PDB entry 7UB6 | electron microscopy, 3.52 A resolution | chains A and B of the 3 polymer chains in the assembly

# Chain A (and B)
Protein: Spike glycoprotein
Organism: Severe acute respiratory syndrome coronavirus 2
Notes: chain B of this document is another copy of the same molecule, construct and numbering; everything in this record applies to it too
Reference sequence: P0DTC2 (SPIKE_SARS2); aligned to UniProt positions 1-1205 over residues 4-1208 (the alignment contains insertions or deletions, so no single offset holds)
Sequence (1285 residues; each row starts with the number of its first residue):
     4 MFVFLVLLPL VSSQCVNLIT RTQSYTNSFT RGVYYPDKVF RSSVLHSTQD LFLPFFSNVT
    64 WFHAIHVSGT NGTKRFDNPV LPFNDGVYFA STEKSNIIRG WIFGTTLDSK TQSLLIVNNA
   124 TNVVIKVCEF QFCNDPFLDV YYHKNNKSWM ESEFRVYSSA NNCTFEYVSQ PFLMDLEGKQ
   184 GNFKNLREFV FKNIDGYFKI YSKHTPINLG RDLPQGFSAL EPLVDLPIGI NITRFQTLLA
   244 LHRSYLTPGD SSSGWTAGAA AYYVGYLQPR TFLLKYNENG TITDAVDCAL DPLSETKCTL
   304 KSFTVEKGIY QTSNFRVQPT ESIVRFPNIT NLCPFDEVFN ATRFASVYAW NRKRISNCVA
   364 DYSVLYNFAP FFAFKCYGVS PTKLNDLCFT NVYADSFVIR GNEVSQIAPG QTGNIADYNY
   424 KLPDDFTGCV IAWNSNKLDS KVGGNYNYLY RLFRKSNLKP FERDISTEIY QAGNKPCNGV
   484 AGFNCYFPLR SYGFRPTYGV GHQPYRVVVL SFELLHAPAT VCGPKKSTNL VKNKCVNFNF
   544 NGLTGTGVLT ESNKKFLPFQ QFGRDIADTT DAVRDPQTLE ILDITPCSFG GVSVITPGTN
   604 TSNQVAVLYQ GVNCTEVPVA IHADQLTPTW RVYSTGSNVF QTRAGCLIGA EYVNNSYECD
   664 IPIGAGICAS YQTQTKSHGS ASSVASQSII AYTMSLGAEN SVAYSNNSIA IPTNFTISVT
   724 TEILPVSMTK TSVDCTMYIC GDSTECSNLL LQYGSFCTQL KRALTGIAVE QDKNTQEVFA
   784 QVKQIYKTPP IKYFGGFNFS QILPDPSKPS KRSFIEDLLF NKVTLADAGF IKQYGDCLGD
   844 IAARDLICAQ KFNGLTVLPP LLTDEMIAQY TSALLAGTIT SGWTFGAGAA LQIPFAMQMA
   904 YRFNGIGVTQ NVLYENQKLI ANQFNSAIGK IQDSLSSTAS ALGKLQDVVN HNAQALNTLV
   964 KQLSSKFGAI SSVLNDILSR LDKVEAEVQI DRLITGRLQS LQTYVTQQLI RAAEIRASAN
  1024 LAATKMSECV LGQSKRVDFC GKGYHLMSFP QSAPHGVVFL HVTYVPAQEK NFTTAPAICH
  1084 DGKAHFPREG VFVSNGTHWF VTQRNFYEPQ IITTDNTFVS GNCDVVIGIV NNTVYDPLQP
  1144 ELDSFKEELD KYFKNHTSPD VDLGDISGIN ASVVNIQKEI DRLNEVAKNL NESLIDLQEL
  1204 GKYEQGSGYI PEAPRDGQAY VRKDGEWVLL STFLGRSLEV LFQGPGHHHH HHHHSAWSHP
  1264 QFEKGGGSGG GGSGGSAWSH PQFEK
Not modelled in the structure: 4-23, 70-79, 146-162, 178-186, 246-261, 623-640, 677-688, 1148-1288 (chain B: 4-18, 69-80, 142-164, 178-186, 211-214, 244-262, 476-478, 624-638, 675-690, 1148-1288)
Construct notes: conflict I22 (Thr19 in P0DTC2), S27 (Ala in P0DTC2), G213 (Val in P0DTC2), F371 (Ser in P0DTC2), A376 (Thr in P0DTC2), N405 (Asp in P0DTC2), S408 (Arg in P0DTC2), R498 (Gln in P0DTC2); variant D142 (Gly in P0DTC2), D339 (Gly in P0DTC2), P373 (Ser in P0DTC2), F375 (Ser in P0DTC2), N417 (Lys in P0DTC2), K440 (Asn in P0DTC2), N477 (Ser in P0DTC2), K478 (Thr in P0DTC2), A484 (Glu in P0DTC2), R493 (Gln in P0DTC2), Y501 (Asn in P0DTC2), H505 (Tyr in P0DTC2), G614 (Asp in P0DTC2), Y655 (His in P0DTC2), K679 (Asn in P0DTC2), H681 (Pro in P0DTC2), K764 (Asn in P0DTC2), Y796 (Asp in P0DTC2), H954 (Gln in P0DTC2), K969 (Asn in P0DTC2); engineered mutation G682 (Arg in P0DTC2), S683 (Arg in P0DTC2), S685 (Arg in P0DTC2); expression tag (1209-1288)
Disulfide bonds: C131-C166, C291-C301, C336-C361, C379-C432, C391-C525, C480-C488, C538-C590, C617-C649, C662-C671, C738-C760, C743-C749, C840-C851, C1032-C1043, C1082-C1126
Glycans and other covalent adducts: N-acetylglucosamine (NAG) linked to N61, N122, N234, N282, N331, N343, N616, N709, N717, N801, N1074, N1098, N1134
Swiss-Prot annotation at these positions:
  - glycosylation (N-linked (GlcNAc...) asparagine): N20 (complex), N125 (hybrid), N334 (complex), N606 (hybrid)

# How chain A and chain B interact
Residue-residue contacts (185; chain A residue first):
  N317(A) - D737(B)  hydrogen bond
  R319(A) - M740(B)
  R319(A) - D745(B)  salt bridge
  R355(A) - Y200(B)
  G381(A) - R983(B)
  V382(A) - R983(B)
  S383(A) - R983(B)
  S383(A) - L984(B)
  S383(A) - D985(B)  hydrogen bond
  S383(A) - E988(B)  hydrogen bond
  T385(A) - D985(B)
  K386(A) - L981(B)
  K386(A) - S982(B)
  K386(A) - R983(B)
  K386(A) - L984(B)
  Y396(A) - Y200(B)
  Y396(A) - P230(B)
  G404(A) - F375(B)
  N405(A) - Y369(B)
  N405(A) - F374(B)
  Q414(A) - T385(B)
  T415(A) - T385(B)  hydrogen bond
  K462(A) - I233(B)
  K462(A) - N234(B)
  F464(A) - G232(B)
  E465(A) - G232(B)
  I468(A) - Q115(B)
  T500(A) - K440(B)
  V503(A) - F375(B)
  G504(A) - P373(B)  hydrogen bond (backbone-backbone)
  G504(A) - F374(B)
  H505(A) - Y369(B)
  H505(A) - A372(B)
  H505(A) - P373(B)
  Y508(A) - F375(B)
  E516(A) - Y200(B)  hydrogen bond
  L517(A) - R983(B)
  H519(A) - D40(B)
  H519(A) - K41(B)  hydrogen bond (side chain-backbone)
  H519(A) - V42(B)
  G545(A) - S982(B)
  T547(A) - N978(B)  hydrogen bond (side chain-backbone)
  T547(A) - S982(B)
  S555(A) - D843(B)
  N556(A) - D843(B)
  K558(A) - F43(B)
  K558(A) - N282(B)
  F559(A) - F43(B)  hydrophobic
  L560(A) - E224(B)
  F562(A) - K41(B)
  F562(A) - E224(B)
  F562(A) - P225(B)
  Q563(A) - K41(B)
  Q563(A) - V42(B)  hydrogen bond (side chain-backbone)
  Q563(A) - F43(B)
  Q564(A) - K41(B)
  F565(A) - V42(B)
  F565(A) - F43(B)  hydrogen bond (backbone-backbone)
  G566(A) - F43(B)
  R567(A) - V42(B)
  R567(A) - F43(B)  hydrogen bond (backbone-backbone)
  D568(A) - R847(B)
  I569(A) - V47(B)  hydrophobic
  I569(A) - L849(B)  hydrophobic
  I569(A) - K964(B)
  A570(A) - L966(B)
  D571(A) - S967(B)
  D571(A) - S975(B)  hydrogen bond
  D571(A) - V976(B)
  D586(A) - D843(B)
  P589(A) - Y837(B)  hydrogen bond (backbone-side chain)
  P589(A) - F855(B)  hydrophobic
  C590(A) - Y837(B)
  S591(A) - Y837(B)  hydrogen bond (backbone-side chain)
  F592(A) - M740(B)  hydrophobic
  F592(A) - K854(B)
  F592(A) - F855(B)  hydrophobic
  Q613(A) - L861(B)
  E619(A) - L841(B)
  Q644(A) - I834(B)
  T645(A) - I834(B)
  R646(A) - F833(B)
  R646(A) - I834(B)
  A647(A) - P862(B)  hydrophobic
  P665(A) - L864(B)  hydrophobic
  G667(A) - P863(B)
  G667(A) - L864(B)
  A668(A) - P863(B)
  A668(A) - L864(B)
  A668(A) - T866(B)
  G669(A) - L864(B)  hydrogen bond (backbone-backbone)
  G669(A) - M869(B)
  T696(A) - M869(B)
  M697(A) - L864(B)  hydrophobic
  M697(A) - M869(B)  hydrophobic
  L699(A) - I788(B)
  L699(A) - M869(B)  hydrophobic
  L699(A) - Q872(B)
  L699(A) - Y873(B)
  A701(A) - Q787(B)
  A701(A) - I788(B)  hydrogen bond (backbone-backbone)
  E702(A) - I788(B)
  E702(A) - K790(B)  salt bridge
  N703(A) - Q787(B)  hydrogen bond
  N703(A) - I788(B)  hydrogen bond (backbone-backbone)
  N703(A) - Y789(B)
  N703(A) - K790(B)  hydrogen bond (backbone-backbone)
  S704(A) - K790(B)
  V705(A) - Y789(B)  hydrophobic
  V705(A) - T883(B)
  V705(A) - A893(B)  hydrophobic
  V705(A) - Q895(B)
  A706(A) - Q895(B)
  Y707(A) - Y796(B)
  Y707(A) - F797(B)  hydrophobic
  Y707(A) - T883(B)
  Y707(A) - I896(B)
  Y707(A) - P897(B)  hydrophobic
  Y707(A) - F898(B)
  N709(A) - P897(B)
  S711(A) - Q895(B)  hydrogen bond
  S711(A) - I896(B)
  S711(A) - P897(B)
  I712(A) - Q895(B)
  I712(A) - I896(B)  hydrophobic
  A713(A) - L894(B)
  A713(A) - Q895(B)  hydrogen bond (backbone-backbone)
  P715(A) - L894(B)
  Q957(A) - R765(B)
  T961(A) - S758(B)
  T961(A) - Q762(B)
  T961(A) - R765(B)
  Q965(A) - G757(B)
  Q965(A) - S758(B)  hydrogen bond
  Q965(A) - F759(B)
  S968(A) - Q755(B)
  S968(A) - G757(B)
  K969(A) - Q755(B)  hydrogen bond (backbone-backbone)
  F970(A) - Q755(B)  hydrogen bond (backbone-backbone)
  F970(A) - Y756(B)
  F970(A) - F759(B)  hydrophobic
  G971(A) - Q755(B)
  D985(A) - Q414(B)  hydrogen bond
  V987(A) - P412(B)
  Q1002(A) - Q1005(B)  hydrogen bond
  S1003(A) - F759(B)
  T1006(A) - Q762(B)
  T1006(A) - Q1005(B)
  I1013(A) - L1012(B)  hydrophobic
  E1017(A) - R1019(B)  salt bridge
  R1039(A) - E1031(B)  salt bridge
  R1039(A) - R1039(B)
  V1040(A) - S1030(B)
  V1040(A) - E1031(B)
  V1040(A) - L1034(B)
  D1041(A) - G889(B)
  D1041(A) - S1030(B)
  D1041(A) - L1034(B)
  K1045(A) - G889(B)
  K1045(A) - A890(B)  hydrogen bond (side chain-backbone)
  Y1047(A) - W886(B)
  Y1047(A) - A890(B)  hydrophobic
  E1072(A) - A892(B)
  E1072(A) - L894(B)
  N1074(A) - Q895(B)  hydrogen bond
  T1077(A) - P897(B)
  T1077(A) - M900(B)  hydrogen bond
  P1079(A) - Y917(B)
  F1089(A) - Y917(B)  hydrophobic
  P1090(A) - Q913(B)
  G1093(A) - Y904(B)  hydrogen bond (backbone-side chain)
  V1094(A) - M900(B)  hydrophobic
  V1094(A) - Y904(B)
  R1107(A) - Y904(B)  hydrogen bond
  R1107(A) - N907(B)
  S1123(A) - N914(B)  hydrogen bond
  S1123(A) - E918(B)
  S1123(A) - E1111(B)
  V1128(A) - Y917(B)
  V1128(A) - E918(B)
  V1129(A) - Y917(B)
  I1130(A) - Q920(B)
  L1141(A) - E1144(B)
  L1145(A) - E1144(B)
  L1145(A) - S1147(B)  hydrogen bond (backbone-side chain)
Other interface residues (no listed pair), chain A (133 interface residues in all): Q314, R357, R466, Y501, G502, A520, E554, K557, D574, G614, V615, N616, G648, I670, G700, S708, N710, K986, G999, T1009, Q1010, G1046, V1068, A1078, R1091, F1121, G1124
Other interface residues (no listed pair), chain B (126 interface residues in all): Y38, R44, N196, D198, D228, G283, G413, D427, S735, A766, E773, K786, P792, I794, A831, K835, G838, A845, A852, N856, T887, G891, V963, I973, T1009, I1013, T1027, G1035, L1141

# In short
Chain A and chain B form an interface of 133 and 126 residues respectively, with 33 hydrogen bonds and 4 salt
bridges. Polar contacts include R319(A)-D745(B), E702(A)-K790(B) and E1017(A)-R1019(B). N-acetylglucosamine is
covalently linked to N61(A), N122(A), N234(A), N282(A), N331(A) and N343(A) and 7 more.
Both chains are Spike glycoprotein (Severe acute respiratory syndrome coronavirus 2). Entry 7UB6 (SARS-CoV-2
Omicron-BA.2 3-RBD down Spike Protein Trimer without the P986-P987 stabilizing mutations
(S-GSAS-Omicron-BA.2)) was determined by electron microscopy, deposited together with 7UB0 and 7UB5.
